PDB entry 8T2C | X-ray diffraction, 1.80 A resolution | chains A and B of the 4 polymer chains in the assembly

Chain A (and B):
Molecule: Cysteine synthase
From: Staphylococcus aureus subsp. aureus NCTC 8325
Notes: EC 2.5.1.47; chain B of this document is another copy of the same molecule, construct and numbering; everything in this record applies to it too
UniProtKB: Q2G0Q8 (Q2G0Q8_STAA8); residue numbers follow UniProt; this construct covers 2-307
Sequence (306 residues; row label = number of the first residue in the row):
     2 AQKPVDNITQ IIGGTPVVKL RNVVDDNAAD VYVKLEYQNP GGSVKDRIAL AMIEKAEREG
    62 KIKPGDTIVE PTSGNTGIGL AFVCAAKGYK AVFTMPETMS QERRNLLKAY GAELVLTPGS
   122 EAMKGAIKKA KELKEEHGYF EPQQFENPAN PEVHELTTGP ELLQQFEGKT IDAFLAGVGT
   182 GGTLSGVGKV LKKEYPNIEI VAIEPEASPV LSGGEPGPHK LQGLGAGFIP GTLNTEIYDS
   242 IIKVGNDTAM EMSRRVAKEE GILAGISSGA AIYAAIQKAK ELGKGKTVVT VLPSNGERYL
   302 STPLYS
Modified residues: K46 ((2S)-2-amino-6-[[3-hydroxy-2-methyl-5-(phosphonooxymethyl)pyridin-4-yl]methylideneamino]hexanoic acid; LLP)

How chain A and chain B interact:
Residue-residue contacts (75; chain A residue first):
  A2(A) - Q165(B)  hydrogen bond (backbone-side chain)
  A2(A) - Q166(B)
  Q3(A) - Q166(B)  hydrogen bond (backbone-side chain)
  P5(A) - V18(B)
  P5(A) - Y33(B)  hydrophobic
  P5(A) - Q166(B)
  V6(A) - V18(B)  hydrogen bond (backbone-backbone)
  V6(A) - V19(B)
  V6(A) - K20(B)  hydrogen bond (backbone-backbone)
  D7(A) - K20(B)
  D7(A) - R22(B)  hydrogen bond (backbone-side chain)
  N8(A) - R22(B)
  I9(A) - V19(B)
  I9(A) - L36(B)  hydrophobic
  I9(A) - E261(B)
  I9(A) - G262(B)
  I12(A) - P17(B)  hydrophobic
  P17(A) - I12(B)  hydrophobic
  V18(A) - P5(B)
  V18(A) - V6(B)  hydrogen bond (backbone-backbone)
  V19(A) - V6(B)
  V19(A) - I9(B)
  K20(A) - V6(B)  hydrogen bond (backbone-backbone)
  K20(A) - D7(B)
  Y33(A) - P5(B)  hydrophobic
  L36(A) - I9(B)  hydrophobic
  Q39(A) - Q39(B)  hydrogen bond (side chain-backbone)
  Q39(A) - P41(B)
  P41(A) - Q39(B)
  F83(A) - G262(B)
  A86(A) - A258(B)
  A86(A) - K259(B)
  A86(A) - G262(B)
  A87(A) - R22(B)  hydrogen bond (backbone-side chain)
  A87(A) - E261(B)
  E103(A) - L301(B)
  N106(A) - L301(B)
  N106(A) - Y306(B)
  N106(A) - S307(B)
  L107(A) - L264(B)  hydrophobic
  L107(A) - L301(B)
  A110(A) - A258(B)
  A110(A) - K259(B)
  A110(A) - L264(B)  hydrophobic
  A110(A) - Y306(B)  hydrophobic
  Y111(A) - A258(B)
  Y111(A) - K259(B)
  Y111(A) - G262(B)
  Y111(A) - L264(B)
  G112(A) - K259(B)
  Q166(A) - Q3(B)  hydrogen bond (side chain-backbone)
  Q166(A) - P5(B)
  A258(A) - A86(B)
  A258(A) - A110(B)
  A258(A) - Y111(B)
  K259(A) - A86(B)
  K259(A) - A110(B)
  K259(A) - Y111(B)
  K259(A) - G112(B)
  E260(A) - A86(B)
  E261(A) - I9(B)
  E261(A) - A87(B)
  G262(A) - I9(B)
  G262(A) - F83(B)
  G262(A) - A86(B)
  G262(A) - A87(B)
  G262(A) - Y111(B)
  L264(A) - L107(B)  hydrophobic
  L264(A) - A110(B)  hydrophobic
  L264(A) - Y111(B)
  E298(A) - R299(B)  salt bridge
  R299(A) - E298(B)  salt bridge
  L301(A) - N106(B)
  Y306(A) - N106(B)
  Y306(A) - A110(B)  hydrophobic
Interface residues without a listed pair, chain A (44 interface residues in all): K4, Y38, N40, K109, F167, R255, I263, S307
Interface residues without a listed pair, chain B (49 interface residues in all): K4, N8, G15, T16, Y38, N40, G42, E103, K109, E162, F167, R255, E260, I263

Summary:
Chain A and chain B form an interface of 44 and 49 residues respectively, with 10 hydrogen bonds and 2 salt
bridges. Among the polar pairs are E298(A)-R299(B), A2(A)-Q165(B) and Q3(A)-Q166(B).
Chain A and chain B are both Cysteine synthase (Staphylococcus aureus subsp. aureus NCTC 8325); the structure,
Crystal structure of O-acetyl-L-serine sulfhydrylase A (CysK) from Staphylococcus aureus NCTC 8325 complexed
with a CymR ..., was determined by X-ray diffraction together with 8SRT, 8SRU, 8SRV and 8SRW from the same
study.
